4NQV - chains A and M of the 3 polymer chains in the assembly; structure by X-ray diffraction, 2.39 A resolution.

[Chain A]
Name: HLA class I histocompatibility antigen, A-1 alpha chain
From: Homo sapiens
Reference sequence: P30443 (1A01_HUMAN); residues 1-274 here correspond to UniProt positions 25-298 (UniProt number = residue number + 24)
Sequence (274 residues; numbered 1 to 274; the number before each row is that of its first residue):
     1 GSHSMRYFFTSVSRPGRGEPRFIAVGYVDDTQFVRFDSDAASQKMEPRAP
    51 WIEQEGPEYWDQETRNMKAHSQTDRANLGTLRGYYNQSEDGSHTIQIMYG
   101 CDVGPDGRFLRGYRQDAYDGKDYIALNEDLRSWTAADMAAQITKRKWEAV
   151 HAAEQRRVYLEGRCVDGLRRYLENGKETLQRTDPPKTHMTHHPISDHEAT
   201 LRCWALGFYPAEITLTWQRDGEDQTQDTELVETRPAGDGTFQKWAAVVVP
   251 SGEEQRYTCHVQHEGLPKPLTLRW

[Chain M]
Name: Nucleoprotein
Notes: fragment: NP44, 9-mer influenza epitope
Sequence (9 residues; each row starts with the number of its first residue):
     1 CTELKLSDY
What the authors report for this chain:
  - mutagenesis - Y9H, Y9N: decreased stability with HLA class I histocompatibility antigen, A-1 alpha chain (chain A)
  - mutagenesis - S7N: unchanged stability with HLA class I histocompatibility antigen, A-1 alpha chain (chain A)

[Chain A / chain M interface]
Pairs across the interface (45):
  Met5(A) with Cys1(M)
  Tyr7(A) with Cys1(M), hydrogen bond (side chain-backbone); Thr2(M)
  Phe9(A) with Thr2(M)
  Gln62(A) with Leu4(M)
  Glu63(A) with Cys1(M); Thr2(M), hydrogen bond (side chain-backbone)
  Asn66(A) with Thr2(M); Glu3(M); Leu4(M)
  Met67(A) with Thr2(M)
  His70(A) with Thr2(M); Glu3(M); Leu6(M)
  Thr73(A) with Leu6(M); Ser7(M); Asp8(M)
  Asp74(A) with Leu6(M)
  Asn77(A) with Ser7(M), hydrogen bond (side chain-backbone); Asp8(M); Tyr9(M), hydrogen bond (side chain-backbone)
  Thr80(A) with Tyr9(M)
  Leu81(A) with Tyr9(M), hydrophobic
  Tyr84(A) with Tyr9(M), hydrogen bond (side chain-backbone)
  Ile95(A) with Tyr9(M)
  Ile97(A) with Leu6(M), hydrophobic
  Tyr99(A) with Thr2(M), hydrogen bond; Glu3(M), hydrogen bond (side chain-backbone)
  Arg114(A) with Leu6(M)
  Asp116(A) with Tyr9(M), hydrogen bond
  Tyr123(A) with Tyr9(M), hydrophobic
  Thr143(A) with Tyr9(M), hydrogen bond (side chain-backbone)
  Lys146(A) with Tyr9(M)
  Trp147(A) with Ser7(M); Asp8(M), hydrogen bond (side chain-backbone); Tyr9(M), hydrophobic
  Arg156(A) with Glu3(M), salt bridge; Ser7(M)
  Tyr159(A) with Cys1(M), hydrogen bond (side chain-backbone); Thr2(M); Glu3(M)
  Arg163(A) with Cys1(M), hydrogen bond (backbone-side chain); Thr2(M), hydrogen bond (side chain-backbone); Leu4(M)
  Tyr171(A) with Cys1(M), hydrogen bond (side chain-backbone)
Also at the interface, not in a pair above, chain A (32 interface residues in all): Met45, Tyr59, Ala69, Gln155, Gly167
Also at the interface, not in a pair above, chain M (9 interface residues in all): Lys5
The authors on this interface:
  - specific contacts: Arg156(A)-Glu3(M) (salt bridge)

[Overview]
Chain A and chain M form an interface of 32 and 9 residues respectively, with 14 hydrogen bonds and 1 salt
bridge. Polar pairs include Arg156(A)-Glu3(M), Tyr7(A)-Cys1(M) and Glu63(A)-Thr2(M). The paper describes a
salt bridge between Arg156(A) and Glu3(M). The paper reports that Y9H and Y9N of chain M reduce stability with
HLA class I histocompatibility antigen, A-1 alpha chain (chain A); S7N of chain M leaves stability with HLA
class I histocompatibility antigen, A-1 alpha chain (chain A) unchanged.
Here chain A is HLA class I histocompatibility antigen, A-1 alpha chain (Homo sapiens) and chain M is
Nucleoprotein. Entry 4NQV (Crystal Structure of HLA A*0101 in complex with NP44, an 9-mer influenza epitope)
was determined by X-ray diffraction together with 4NQX from the same study.
